Entry 6PE4 (electron microscopy, 3.10 A resolution); this record covers chains B and P of the 16 polymer chains in the assembly.

== Chain B ==
Protein: V0 assembly protein 1
From: Saccharomyces cerevisiae (strain ATCC 204508 / S288c)
UniProt: P53262 (VOA1_YEAST); numbering as in UniProt (aligned over 1-265)
Sequence (265 residues; row label = number of the first residue in the row):
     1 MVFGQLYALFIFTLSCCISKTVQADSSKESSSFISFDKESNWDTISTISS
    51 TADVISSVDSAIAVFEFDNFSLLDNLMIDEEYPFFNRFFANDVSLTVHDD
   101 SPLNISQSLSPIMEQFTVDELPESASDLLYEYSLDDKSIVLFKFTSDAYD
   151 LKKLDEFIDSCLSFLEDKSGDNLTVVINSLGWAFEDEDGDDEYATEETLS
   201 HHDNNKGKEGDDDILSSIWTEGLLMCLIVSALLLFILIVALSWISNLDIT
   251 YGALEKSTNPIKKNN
Unresolved in the structure: 1-209, 263-265
Curated features (UniProtKB/Swiss-Prot):
  - motif: K262 to N265 (ER retention motif)
  - glycosylation (N-linked (GlcNAc...) asparagine): N69, N104, N172

== Chain P ==
Protein: V-type proton ATPase subunit c
From: Saccharomyces cerevisiae (strain ATCC 204508 / S288c)
UniProt: P25515 (VATL1_YEAST); residue numbers follow UniProt; this construct covers 1-160
Sequence (160 residues; row label = number of the first residue in the row):
     1 MTELCPVYAPFFGAIGCASAIIFTSLGAAYGTAKSGVGICATCVLRPDLL
    51 FKNIVPVIMAGIIAIYGLVVSVLVCYSLGQKQALYTGFIQLGAGLSVGLS
   101 GLAAGFAIGIVGDAGVRGSSQQPRLFVGMILILIFAEVLGLYGLIVALLL
   151 NSRATQDVVC
Unresolved in the structure: 1, 160
Curated features (UniProtKB/Swiss-Prot):
  - site: E137 (Essential for proton translocation)

== Chain B / chain P interface ==
Contacting residue pairs (28):
  G222(B) - Y8(P)
  M225(B) - Y8(P)
  M225(B) - F12(P)
  M225(B) - F88(P)  hydrophobic
  C226(B) - F11(P)  hydrophobic
  C226(B) - F12(P)  hydrophobic
  V229(B) - F12(P)  hydrophobic
  V229(B) - L91(P)  hydrophobic
  S230(B) - F11(P)
  L233(B) - I15(P)  hydrophobic
  L233(B) - S19(P)
  L233(B) - F23(P)
  I236(B) - L102(P)  hydrophobic
  L237(B) - L26(P)  hydrophobic
  A240(B) - L26(P)  hydrophobic
  A240(B) - L102(P)  hydrophobic
  L241(B) - L26(P)  hydrophobic
  W243(B) - Y30(P)
  W243(B) - F106(P)  hydrophobic
  I244(B) - L26(P)
  I244(B) - Y30(P)  hydrophobic
  L247(B) - Y30(P)  hydrophobic
  L247(B) - K34(P)
  I249(B) - V37(P)
  T250(B) - R117(P)  hydrogen bond
  A253(B) - A41(P)  hydrophobic
  L254(B) - C40(P)
  L254(B) - A41(P)  hydrophobic
Interface residues without a listed pair, chain B (19 interface residues in all): L232, D248
Interface residues without a listed pair, chain P (21 interface residues in all): A33, V44, L95, L99

== In short ==
The interface between chain B and chain P involves 19 residues on one side and 21 on the other; the contacts
include 1 hydrogen bond. Its one hydrogen-bonded contact is T250(B)-R117(P).
Here chain B is V0 assembly protein 1 and chain P is V-type proton ATPase subunit c, both from Saccharomyces
cerevisiae (strain ATCC 204508 / S288c). Entry 6PE4 (Yeast Vo motor in complex with 1 VopQ molecule) was
determined by electron microscopy, deposited together with 6PE5.
